PDB entry 9ESI | electron microscopy, 3.10 A resolution | chains 5 and B of the 43 polymer chains in the assembly

# Chain 5
Molecule: U5snRNA
Source organism: Schizosaccharomyces pombe
Sequence (120 nucleotides; numbered 1 to 120; the number before each row is that of its first residue):
     1 AUAAUCCGUC AAAGCACUUU GCAAAAGCUA ACGUAUCUGU UUCUUGCCUU UUACCAGAAA
    61 CAGCCGUUUG UAAGGUGUGC UAAUUUGACU GUAUAGUUUU UGUAAUCUUU UUCUUGAAAC
Not modelled in the structure: 1-6, 109-120

# Chain B
Name: Pre-mRNA-splicing factor cwf10
Source organism: Schizosaccharomyces pombe
UniProtKB: O94316 (SN114_SCHPO); residues 1-984 here = UniProt positions 1-984
Amino-acid sequence (984 residues; each row starts with the number of its first residue):
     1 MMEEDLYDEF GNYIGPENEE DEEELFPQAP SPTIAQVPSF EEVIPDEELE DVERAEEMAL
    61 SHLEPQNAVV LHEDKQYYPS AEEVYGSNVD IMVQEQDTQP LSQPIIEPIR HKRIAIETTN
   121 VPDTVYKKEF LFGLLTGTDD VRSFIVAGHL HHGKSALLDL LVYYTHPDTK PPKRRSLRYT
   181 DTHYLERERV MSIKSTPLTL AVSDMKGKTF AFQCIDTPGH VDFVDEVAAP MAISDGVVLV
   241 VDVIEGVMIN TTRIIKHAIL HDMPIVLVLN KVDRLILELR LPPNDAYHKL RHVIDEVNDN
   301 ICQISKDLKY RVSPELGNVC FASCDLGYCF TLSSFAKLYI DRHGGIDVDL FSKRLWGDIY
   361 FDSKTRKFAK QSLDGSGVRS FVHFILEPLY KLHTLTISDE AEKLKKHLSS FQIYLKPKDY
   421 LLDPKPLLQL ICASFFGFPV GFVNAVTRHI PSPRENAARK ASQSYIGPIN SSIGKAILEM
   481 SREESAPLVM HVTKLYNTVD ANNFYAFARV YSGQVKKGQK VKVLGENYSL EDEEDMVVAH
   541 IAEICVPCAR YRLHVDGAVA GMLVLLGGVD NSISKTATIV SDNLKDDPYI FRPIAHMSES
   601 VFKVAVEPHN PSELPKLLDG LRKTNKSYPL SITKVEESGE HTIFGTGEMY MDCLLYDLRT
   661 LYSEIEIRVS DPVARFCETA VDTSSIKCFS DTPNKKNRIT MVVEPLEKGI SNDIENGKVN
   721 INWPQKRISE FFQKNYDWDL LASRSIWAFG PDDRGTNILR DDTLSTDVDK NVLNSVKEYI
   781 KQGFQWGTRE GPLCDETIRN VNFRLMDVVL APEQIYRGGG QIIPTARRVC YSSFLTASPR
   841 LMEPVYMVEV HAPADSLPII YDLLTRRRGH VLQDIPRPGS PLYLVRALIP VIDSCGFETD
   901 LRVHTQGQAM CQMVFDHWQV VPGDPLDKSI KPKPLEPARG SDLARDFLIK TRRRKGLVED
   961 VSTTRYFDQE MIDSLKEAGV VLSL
Not modelled in the structure: 1-66
Swiss-Prot annotation at these positions:
  - region: Gly148 to Ser155 (G1), Val190 to Lys194 (G2), Asp216 to Gly219 (G3), Asn270 to Asp273 (G4), Gln371 to Leu373 (G5)
  - binding site (GTP): Gly148 to Ser155, Asp216 to His220, Asn270 to Asp273
Metal / ion sites: Mg2+: Ser155, Ser192 (together with GTP)
Residues lining bound ligands: GTP (guanosine-5'-triphosphate): His149, Leu150, His151, His152, Gly153, Lys154, Ser155, Ala156, Ser176, Arg178, Met191, Ser192, Pro218, Gly219, Asn270, Lys271, Asp273, Arg274, Ser323, Cys324, Asp325

# Interface between chain 5 and chain B
Contacting residue pairs - 14 pairs, chain 5 then chain B:
  C7(5) - Lys405(B)  salt bridge to the phosphate
  C7(5) - Tyr414(B)  stacking on the base
  C28(5) - Ile116(B)  phosphate contact
  C28(5) - Thr118(B)  base contact
  C28(5) - Thr119(B)  phosphate contact
  C28(5) - Arg550(B)  hydrogen bond to the base
  U29(5) - Tyr184(B)  stacking on the base
  U29(5) - Arg187(B)  sugar contact
  A30(5) - Arg187(B)  salt bridge to the phosphate
  A31(5) - Lys173(B)  phosphate contact
  A31(5) - Arg174(B)  salt bridge to the phosphate
  G87(5) - Lys416(B)  phosphate contact
  U92(5) - Gln412(B)  base contact
  U92(5) - Tyr414(B)  base contact
Interface residues without a listed pair, chain 5 (9 interface residues in all): U86, G91
Interface residues without a listed pair, chain B (17 interface residues in all): Ala115, Glu117, Arg178, Glu188, Lys418

# Summary
9 residues of chain 5 face 17 of chain B across their interface; the contacts include 1 hydrogen bond, 3 salt
bridges and 2 aromatic stacking contacts. Polar pairs include C28(5)-Arg550(B), C7(5)-Lys405(B) and
A30(5)-Arg187(B). Bound to chain B: GTP.
Chain 5 is U5snRNA and chain B is Pre-mRNA-splicing factor cwf10, both from Schizosaccharomyces pombe; the
structure, Structure of a B-state intermediate committed to discard (Bd-II state), was determined by electron
microscopy (same publication as 9ESH).
